Entry 3WLD (X-ray diffraction, 2.70 A resolution); this record covers chain A.

Chain A:
Name: Myosin light chain kinase, Green fluorescent protein, Calmodulin
Organism: Gallus gallus
UniProtKB: chimeric construct of Q6LDG3, P42212, P0DP29: residues 40-58 from Q6LDG3 (Q6LDG3_CHICK) positions 37-55 (UniProt number = residue number - 3); residues 61-150 from P42212 positions 149-238 (UniProt number = residue number + 88); residues 159-301 from P42212 positions 2-144 (UniProt number = residue number - 157); residues 304-450 from P0DP29 positions 3-149 (UniProt number = residue number - 301)
Chain sequence (448 residues; each row starts with the number of its first residue; note: 2 numbers in that range are skipped by the numbering (no residue carries them; nothing is unmodelled there)):
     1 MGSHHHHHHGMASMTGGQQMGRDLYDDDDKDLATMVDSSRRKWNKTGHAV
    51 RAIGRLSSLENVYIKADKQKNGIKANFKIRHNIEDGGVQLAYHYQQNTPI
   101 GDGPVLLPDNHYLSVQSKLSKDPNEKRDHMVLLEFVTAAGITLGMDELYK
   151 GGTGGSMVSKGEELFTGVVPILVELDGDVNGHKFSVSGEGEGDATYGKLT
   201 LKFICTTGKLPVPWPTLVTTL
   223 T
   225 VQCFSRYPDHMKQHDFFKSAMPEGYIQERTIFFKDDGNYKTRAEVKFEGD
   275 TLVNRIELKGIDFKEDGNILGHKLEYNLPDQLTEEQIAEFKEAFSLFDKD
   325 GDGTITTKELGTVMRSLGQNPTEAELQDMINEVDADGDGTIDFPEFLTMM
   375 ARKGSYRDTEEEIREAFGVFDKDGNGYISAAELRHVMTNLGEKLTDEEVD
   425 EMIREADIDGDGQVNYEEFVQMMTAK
Not modelled in the structure: 1-37, 144-158, 449-450
Construct notes: expression tag (1-39); engineered mutation N44 (Gln41 in Q6LDG3), K65 (Met153 in P42212), A75 (Val163 in P42212), G87 (Ser175 in P42212), Y92 (Asp180 in P42212), V115 (Thr203 in P42212), K118 (Ala206 in P42212), L143 (His231 in P42212), L221 (Phe64 in P42212), I250 (Val93 in P42212), D362 (Asn61 in P0DP29), G378 (Met77 in P0DP29), S379 (Lys78 in P0DP29), Y380 (Asp79 in P0DP29), R381 (Thr80 in P0DP29), T383 (Ser82 in P0DP29), G392 (Arg91 in P0DP29); linker (59-60, 151-158, 302-303); chromophore (223, 223, 223)
Modified / non-standard residues: T223 ({2-[(1R,2R)-1-amino-2-hydroxypropyl]-4-(4-hydroxybenzylidene)-5-oxo-4,5-dihydro-1H-imidazol-1-yl}acetic acid; CRO)
Swiss-Prot annotation at these positions:
  - binding site (Ca(2+)): D322, D324, D326, T328, E333, D358, D360, T364, E369, D395, D397, N399, Y401, E406, D431, D433, D435, Q437, E442
  - modified residue: K323 (N6-acetyllysine), T346 (Phosphothreonine), K396 (N6-acetyllysine), Y401 (Phosphotyrosine), S403 (Phosphoserine), T412 (Phosphothreonine), K417 (N6,N6,N6-trimethyllysine), Y440 (Phosphotyrosine)
  - cross-link: K323 (Glycyl lysine isopeptide (Lys-Gly) (interchain with G-Cter in SUMO2))
Glycans and other covalent adducts: covalent link L221-T223; covalent link T223-V225
Bound ions: Ca2+ site 1: D322, D324, D326, T328, E333; Ca2+ site 2: D358, D360, D362, T364, E369; Ca2+ site 3: D395, D397, N399, Y401, E406; Ca2+ site 4: D431, D433, D435, Q437, E442
From the paper describing this entry:
  - contacts within the chain: E60-R80 (hydrogen bond), R80-E386 (hydrogen bond), G87-R381 (backbone contact), V88-T383 (hydrophobic contact), L90-T383 (hydrophobic contact), E299-R381 (hydrogen bond)

In short:
D322, D324, D326, T328 and E333 coordinate Ca2+ site 1. D358, D360, D362, T364 and E369 form the Ca2+ site 2.
Curated annotation (UniProt) lists 19 Ca2+-binding residues. From the paper: contacts within the chain
involving E60, R80 and E386 among others.
Chain A is Myosin light chain kinase, Green fluorescent protein, Calmodulin (Gallus gallus); the structure,
Crystal structure of monomeric GCaMP6m, was determined by X-ray diffraction (same publication as 3WLC).
